4X66 - chains A and H of the 23 polymer chains in the assembly; structure by X-ray diffraction, 3.45 A resolution.

== Chain A ==
Molecule: 16S rRNA
Source organism: Thermus thermophilus HB8
Sequence (1522 nucleotides; row label = number of the first residue in the row; note: 42 numbers in that range are skipped by the numbering (no residue carries them; nothing is unmodelled there); a row labelled like 190A-190L holds insertion residues (190A, then the next letters in order); numbering starts at 0):
     0 UUUGUUGGAG AGUUUGAUCC UGGCUCAGGG UGAACGCUGG CGGCGUGCCU AAGACAUGCA
    60 AGUCGUGCGG G
    73 CCGCGGGGUU UU
    88 ACUCCG
    95 UGGUC
   101 AGCGGCGGAC GGGUGAGUAA CGCGUGGGU
  129A G
   130 ACCUACCCGG AAGAGGGGGA CAACCCGGGG AAACUCGGGC UAAUCCCCCA UGUGGACCCG
   190 C
190A-190L CCCUUGGGGUGU
   191 GUCCAAAGGG CUUU
   216 GCCCGCUUCC GGAUGGGCCC GCGUCCCAUC AGCUAGUUGG UGGGGUAAUG GCCCACCAAG
   276 GCGACGACGG GUAGCCGGUC UGAGAGGAUG GCCGGCCACA GGGGCACUGA GACACGGGCC
   336 CCACUCCUAC GGGAGGCAGC AGUUAGGAAU CUUCCGCAAU GGGCGCAAGC CUGACGGAGC
   396 GACGCCGCUU GGAGGAAGAA GCCCUUCGGG GUGUAAACUC CUGAA
   442 CCCGGGACGA AACCCCCGAC GA
   474 GGGGACUGAC GGUACCGGG
   494 GUAAUAGCGC CGGCCAACUC CGUGCCAGCA GCCGCGGUAA UACGGAGGGC GCGAGCGUUA
   554 CCCGGAUUCA CUGGGCGUAA AGGGCGUGUA GGCGGCCUGG GGCGUCCCAU GUGAAAGACC
   614 ACGGCUCAAC CGUGGGGGAG CGUGGGAUAC GCUCAGGCUA GACGGUGGGA GAGGGUGGUG
   674 GAAUUCCCGG AGUAGCGGUG AAAUGCGCAG AUACCGGGAG GAACGCCGAU GGCGAAGGCA
   734 GCCACCUGGU CCACCCGUGA CGCUGAGGCG CGAAAGCGUG GGGAGCAAAC CGGAUUAGAU
   794 ACCCGGGUAG UCCACGCCCU AAACGAUGCG CGCUAGGUCU CUGGGUCU
   848 CCUGGGGGCC GAAGCUAACG CGUUAAGCGC GCCGCCUGGG GAGUACGGCC GCAAGGCUGA
   908 AACUCAAAGG AAUUGACGGG GGCCCGCACA AGCGGUGGAG CAUGUGGUUU AAUUCGAAGX
   968 AACGCGAAGA ACCUUACCAG GCCUUGACAU GCUAGG
 1003A G
  1004 AACCCGGGUG AAAGCCUGGG GUGCCCC
1030A-1030D GCGA
  1031 GGGGAGCCCU AGCACAGGUG CUGCAUGGCC GUCGUCAGCU CGUGCCGUGA GGUGUUGGGU
  1091 UAAGUCCCGC AACGAGCGCA ACCCCCGCCG UUAGUUGCCA GCGGUUCGGC CGGGCACUCU
  1151 AACGGGACUG CCCGCGAAA
  1171 GCGGGAGGAA GGAGGGGACG ACGUCUGGUC AGCAUGGCCC UUACGGCCUG GGCGACACAC
  1231 GUGCUACAAU GCCCACUACA AAGCGAUGCC ACCCGGCAAC GGGGAGCUAA UCGCAAAAAG
  1291 GUGGGCCCAG UUCGGAUUGG GGUCUGCAAC CCGACCCCAU GAAGCCGGAA UCGCUAGUAA
  1351 UCGCGGAUCA G
 1361A C
  1362 CAUGCCGCGG UGAAUACGUU CCCGGGCCUU GUACACACXG CCXGUXACGC CAUGGGAGCG
  1422 GGCUCUACCC GAAGUCGCCG GG
  1446 AGCCUACGGG
  1459 CAGGCGCCGA GGGUAGGGCC CGUGACUGGG GCGAAGUCGU AACAAGGUAG CUGUACCGGA
  1519 AGGUGCGGCU GGAUCCACUC CUUUCU
Disordered / not traced: 0-4, 1534-1538
Modified / non-standard residues: PSU (pseudouridine-5'-monophosphate) at position 516, 7MG (7N-methyl-8-hydroguanosine-5'-monophosphate) at position 527, M2G (N2-dimethylguanosine-5'-monophosphate) at position 966, 5MC (5-methylcytidine-5'-monophosphate) at position 967, 2MG (2N-methylguanosine-5'-monophosphate) at position 1207, 5MC (5-methylcytidine-5'-monophosphate) at position 1400, 4OC (4n,o2'-methylcytidine-5'-monophosphate) at position 1402, 5MC (5-methylcytidine-5'-monophosphate) at position 1404, 5MC (5-methylcytidine-5'-monophosphate) at position 1407, UR3 (3-methyluridine-5'-monophoshate) at position 1498, MA6 (6N-dimethyladenosine-5'-monophoshate) at position 1518, MA6 (6N-dimethyladenosine-5'-monophoshate) at position 1519, PSU (pseudouridine-5'-monophosphate) at position 1540, PSU (pseudouridine-5'-monophosphate) at position 1541
Construct notes: conflict C1534 (A132811 in 55771382), A1535 (C132812 in 55771382)
Bound ions: Mg2+ site 1: U5, G6 (shared with 1 residue of chain D); Mg2+ site 2: U12, G22; K+ site 1 near U14 (its only coordinating residue here); Mg2+ site 3 near G21 (its only coordinating residue here); Mg2+ site 4 near G28 (its only coordinating residue here); Mg2+ site 5 near U37 (its only coordinating residue here); Mg2+ site 6: G46, G394; Mg2+ site 7 near C48 (its only coordinating residue here); Mg2+ site 8 near A53 (its only coordinating residue here); Mg2+ site 9: G61, U62; Mg2+ site 10: G70, U98; Mg2+ site 11: U83, C1543; 97 more Mg2+ sites not listed; 14 more K+ sites not listed
Small-molecule neighbours:
  - paromomycin (PAR), molecule 1: G31, C47, C48, A50, A51, G52, A53, G113, U114, G115, A353, C355, A356, U358, U359, A360, G361, U365, C366
  - paromomycin (PAR), molecule 2: G567, G568, C569, G570, G575, G821, C862, U863, G874, C875, C879
  - paromomycin (PAR), molecule 3: G610, A611, C613, A614, A622, C623, C624, G625, U626
  - paromomycin (PAR), molecule 4: G661, G662, A663, G664, A665, G666, G667, U740, G741, G742, U743
  - paromomycin (PAR), molecule 5: U669, G670, G671, U672, G673, G714, A715, A716, C717, C805, C806
  - paromomycin (PAR), molecule 6: 5MC_1404, G1405, U1406, 5MC_1407, A1408, C1409, G1489, C1490, G1491, A1492, A1493, G1494, U1495, C1496

== Chain H ==
Molecule: 30S ribosomal protein S8
Source organism: Thermus thermophilus (strain HB8 / ATCC 27634 / DSM 579)
UniProtKB: Q5SHQ2 (RS8_THET8); numbering as in UniProt (aligned over 1-138)
Amino-acid sequence (138 residues; numbered 1 to 138; the number before each row is that of its first residue):
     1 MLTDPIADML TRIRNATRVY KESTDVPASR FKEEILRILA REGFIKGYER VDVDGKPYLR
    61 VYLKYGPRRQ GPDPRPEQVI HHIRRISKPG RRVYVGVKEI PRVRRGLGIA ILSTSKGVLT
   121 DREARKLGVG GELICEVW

== Interface between chain A and chain H ==
Pairs across the interface - 69 pairs, chain A then chain H:
  C564(A) with Arg-91(H), hydrogen bond to the sugar
  C586(A) with Pro-89(H), phosphate contact; Gly-90(H), sugar contact
  G587(A) with Thr-3(H), sugar contact; Pro-89(H), phosphate contact; Arg-92(H), salt bridge to the phosphate
  G588(A) with Leu-2(H), sugar contact; Pro-5(H), phosphate contact
  C589(A) with Pro-5(H), phosphate contact; Ala-28(H), sugar contact; Ser-29(H), phosphate contact
  C590(A) with Ser-29(H), phosphate contact; Arg-30(H), hydrogen bond to the phosphate
  U591(A) with Arg-30(H), salt bridge to the phosphate
  G597(A) with Tyr-94(H), hydrogen bond to the base
  U598(A) with Tyr-94(H), sugar contact
  C599(A) with Val-95(H), sugar contact; Gly-96(H), phosphate contact; Val-97(H), phosphate contact; Val-129(H), sugar contact; Gly-130(H), hydrogen bond to the sugar; Gly-131(H), sugar contact
  C600(A) with Gly-96(H), phosphate contact; Val-97(H), hydrogen bond to the phosphate; Gly-128(H), sugar contact
  A640(A) with Ser-115(H), hydrogen bond to the sugar
  U641(A) with Ser-115(H), sugar contact
  A642(A) with Ser-113(H), hydrogen bond to the base; Thr-114(H), base contact; Ser-115(H), base contact; Val-118(H), sugar contact
  C643(A) with Phe-31(H), sugar contact; Ser-113(H), hydrogen bond to the sugar; Glu-132(H), hydrogen bond to the sugar
  G644(A) with Arg-92(H), sugar contact
  U652(A) with Lys-56(H), hydrogen bond to the phosphate
  A653(A) with Lys-56(H), salt bridge to the phosphate
  G654(A) with Met-1(H), hydrogen bond to the sugar
  A753(A) with Met-1(H), base contact
  G755(A) with Met-1(H), sugar contact
  C824(A) with Met-1(H), hydrogen bond to the sugar; Leu-2(H), sugar contact
  G825(A) with Leu-2(H), sugar contact; Asp-8(H), hydrogen bond to the sugar; Thr-11(H), base contact; Arg-12(H), hydrogen bond to the sugar
  C826(A) with Arg-12(H), sugar contact; Asn-15(H), hydrogen bond to the base
  U827(A) with Asn-15(H), sugar contact; Val-19(H), sugar contact; Lys-21(H), salt bridge to the phosphate
  A828(A) with Lys-21(H), salt bridge to the phosphate
  A860(A) with Arg-18(H), sugar contact; Arg-75(H), hydrogen bond to the phosphate
  G861(A) with Arg-75(H), salt bridge to the phosphate
  G874(A) with Asn-15(H), base contact
  C875(A) with Thr-11(H), base contact; Arg-14(H), hydrogen bond to the sugar; Asn-15(H), hydrogen bond to the sugar
  G876(A) with Ala-7(H), sugar contact; Thr-11(H), hydrogen bond to the sugar; Arg-14(H), hydrogen bond to the phosphate
  C877(A) with Thr-3(H), hydrogen bond to the base; Asp-4(H), sugar contact; Lys-88(H), salt bridge to the phosphate
  G878(A) with Thr-3(H), sugar contact; Lys-88(H), phosphate contact; Pro-89(H), phosphate contact
  C879(A) with Gly-90(H), phosphate contact
Interface residues without a listed pair, chain A (36 interface residues in all): G823, A859
Interface residues without a listed pair, chain H (41 interface residues in all): Lys-32, Pro-57, Gly-117

== Overview ==
The interface between chain A and chain H involves 36 residues on one side and 41 on the other; the contacts
include 21 hydrogen bonds and 7 salt bridges. Polar contacts include G597(A)/Tyr-94(H), A642(A)/Ser-113(H) and
C826(A)/Asn-15(H). Ligands of chain A: 6 copies of paromomycin.
Here chain A is 16S rRNA (Thermus thermophilus HB8) and chain H is 30S ribosomal protein S8 (Thermus
thermophilus (strain HB8 / ATCC 27634 / DSM 579)). Entry 4X66 (Crystal Structure of 30S ribosomal subunit from
Thermus thermophilus) was determined by X-ray diffraction together with 4X62, 4X64 and 4X65 from the same
study.
